Entry 3RLA (X-ray diffraction, 2.54 A resolution); this record covers chains A and B of the 3 polymer chains in the assembly.

[Chain A (and B)]
Protein: Arginase
Organism: Rattus norvegicus
Notes: EC 3.5.3.1; chain B of this document is another copy of the same molecule, construct and numbering; everything in this record applies to it too
UniProtKB: P07824 (ARGI1_RAT); numbering as in UniProt (aligned over 1-323)
Amino-acid sequence (323 residues; each row starts with the number of its first residue):
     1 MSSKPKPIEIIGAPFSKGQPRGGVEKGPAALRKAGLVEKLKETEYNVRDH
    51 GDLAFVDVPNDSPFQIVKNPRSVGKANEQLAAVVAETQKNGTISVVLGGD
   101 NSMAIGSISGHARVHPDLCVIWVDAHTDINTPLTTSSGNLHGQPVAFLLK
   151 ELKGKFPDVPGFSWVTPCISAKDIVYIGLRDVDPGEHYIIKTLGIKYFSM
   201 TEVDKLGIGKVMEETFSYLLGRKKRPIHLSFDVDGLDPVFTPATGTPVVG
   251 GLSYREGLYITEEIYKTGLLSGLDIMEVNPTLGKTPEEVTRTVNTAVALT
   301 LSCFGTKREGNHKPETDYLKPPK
Disordered / not traced: 1-5, 320-323
Construct notes: engineered mutation Asn101 (His in P07824)
Bound ions: Mn2+ site 1: Asp124, Asp128, Asp232; Mn2+ site 2: Asp124, His126, Asp232, Asp234
Swiss-Prot annotation at these positions:
  - binding site (Mn(2+)): Asp124, His126, Asp128, Asp232, Asp234
  - binding site (substrate): His126 to Asn130, Ser137 to Asn139, Asp183, Thr246, Glu277
  - modified residue: Lys17 (N6-succinyllysine), Ser62 (Phosphoserine), Ser72 (Phosphoserine), Lys75 (N6-succinyllysine), Ser163 (Phosphoserine), Ser217 (Phosphoserine), Thr281 (Phosphothreonine)
  - mutagenesis: Asp128 (D128E/N: Reduced manganese binding and strongly reduced catalytic activity), His141 (H141A/C/D: Strongly reduced catalytic activity. Minor effect on affinity for arginine; H141N: Reduced affinity for arginine and reduced catalytic activity), Asp232 (D232A: Loss of one manganese ion and strongly reduced catalytic activity; D232C: Reduced manganese binding and strongly reduced catalytic activity), Asp234 (D234A/E/H: Reduced manganese binding and strongly reduced catalytic activity), Gly235 (G235A: 56% of wild-type activity; G235R: Loss of manganese-binding and activity)

[Interface between chain A and chain B]
Contacting residue pairs - 38 pairs, chain A then chain B:
  Thr134(A) - Tyr318(B)
  Leu152(A) - Leu319(B)  hydrophobic
  Leu179(A) - Arg308(B)
  Arg180(A) - Arg308(B)
  Asp181(A) - Arg308(B)
  Val182(A) - Glu309(B)
  Val182(A) - Gly310(B)
  Pro184(A) - Asn311(B)
  Pro184(A) - His312(B)
  Pro184(A) - Tyr318(B)  hydrophobic
  Gly185(A) - Tyr318(B)
  His187(A) - Glu309(B)  salt bridge
  His187(A) - Gly310(B)
  His187(A) - His312(B)  hydrogen bond
  Tyr188(A) - His312(B)
  Tyr188(A) - Asp317(B)
  Tyr188(A) - Tyr318(B)  hydrophobic
  Tyr188(A) - Leu319(B)  hydrophobic
  Lys191(A) - Glu309(B)
  Tyr197(A) - Glu309(B)  hydrogen bond
  Ser199(A) - Glu309(B)
  Met200(A) - Arg308(B)
  Thr201(A) - Tyr259(B)
  Thr201(A) - Glu262(B)
  Thr201(A) - Arg308(B)
  Val203(A) - Arg255(B)
  Asp204(A) - Ile208(B)
  Asp204(A) - Arg255(B)  salt bridge
  Asp204(A) - Tyr259(B)
  Asp204(A) - Arg308(B)  salt bridge
  Lys205(A) - Tyr259(B)  hydrogen bond
  Lys205(A) - Glu263(B)  salt bridge
  Lys205(A) - Lys266(B)
  Val249(A) - Tyr254(B)  hydrophobic
  Gly250(A) - Tyr254(B)
  Gly250(A) - Arg255(B)
  Gly251(A) - Arg255(B)  hydrogen bond (backbone-side chain)
  Glu256(A) - Arg255(B)  salt bridge
Other interface residues (no listed pair), chain A (27 interface residues in all): Lys155, Asp183, Ile189, Leu252, Ser253
Other interface residues (no listed pair), chain B (16 interface residues in all): Gly209

[Summary]
27 residues of chain A and 16 residues of chain B are in contact; the contacts include 4 hydrogen bonds and 5
salt bridges. Polar contacts include His187(A)-Glu309(B), Asp204(A)-Arg255(B) and Asp204(A)-Arg308(B).
Both chains are Arginase (Rattus norvegicus). Entry 3RLA (Altering the binuclear manganese cluster of arginase
diminishes thermostability and catalytic function) was determined by X-ray diffraction, deposited together
with 2RLA, 4RLA and 5RLA.
